PDB entry 8XTY | electron microscopy, 2.70 A resolution | chain A

== Chain A ==
Name: Vesicular acetylcholine transporter, Green fluorescent protein, antibody
From: Homo sapiens
Notes: engineered mutation(s): S30R,Y39N,F64L,S65T,Q80R,F99S,N105T,Y145F,M153T,V163A,I171V,A206V
UniProt: chimeric construct of Q16572, P42212: residues -227 to -202 from Q16572 (VACHT_HUMAN) positions 1-26 (UniProt number = residue number + 228); residues -201 to 26 from P42212 positions 2-229 (UniProt number = residue number + 203); residues 27-476 from Q16572 (VACHT_HUMAN) positions 27-476 (same numbers)
Sequence (851 residues; each row starts with the number of its first residue; numbers below 1 keep their minus sign (Met-227 is residue -227)):
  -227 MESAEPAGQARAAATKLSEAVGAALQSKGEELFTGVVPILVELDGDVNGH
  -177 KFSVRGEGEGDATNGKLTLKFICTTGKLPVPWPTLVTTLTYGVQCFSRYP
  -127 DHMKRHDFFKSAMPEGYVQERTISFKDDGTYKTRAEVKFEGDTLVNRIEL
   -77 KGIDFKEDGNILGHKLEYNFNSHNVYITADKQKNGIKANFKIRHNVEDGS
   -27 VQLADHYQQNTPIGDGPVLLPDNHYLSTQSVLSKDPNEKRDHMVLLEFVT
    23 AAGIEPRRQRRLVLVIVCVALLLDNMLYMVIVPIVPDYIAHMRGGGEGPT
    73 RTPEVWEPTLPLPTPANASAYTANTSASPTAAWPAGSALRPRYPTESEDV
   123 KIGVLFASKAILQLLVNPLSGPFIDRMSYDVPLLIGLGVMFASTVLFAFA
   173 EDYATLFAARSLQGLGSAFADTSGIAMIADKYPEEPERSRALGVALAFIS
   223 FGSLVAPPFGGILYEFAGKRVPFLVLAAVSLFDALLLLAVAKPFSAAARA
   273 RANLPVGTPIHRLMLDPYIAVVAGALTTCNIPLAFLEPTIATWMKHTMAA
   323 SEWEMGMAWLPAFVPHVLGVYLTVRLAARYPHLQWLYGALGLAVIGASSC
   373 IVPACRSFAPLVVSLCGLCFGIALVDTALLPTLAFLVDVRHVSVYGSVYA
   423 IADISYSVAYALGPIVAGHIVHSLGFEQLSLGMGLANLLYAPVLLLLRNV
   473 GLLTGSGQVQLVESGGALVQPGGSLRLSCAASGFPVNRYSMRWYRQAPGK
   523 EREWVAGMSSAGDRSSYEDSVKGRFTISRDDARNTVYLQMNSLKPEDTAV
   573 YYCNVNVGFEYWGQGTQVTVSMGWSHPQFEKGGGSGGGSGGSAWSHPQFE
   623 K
Disordered / not traced: -227 to 29, 63-119, 269-276, 477-623
Differences from the reference sequence: conflict Arg-173 (Ser30 in P42212), Asn-164 (Tyr39 in P42212), Leu-139 (Phe64 in P42212), Thr-138 (Ser65 in P42212), Arg-123 (Gln80 in P42212), Ser-104 (Phe99 in P42212), Thr-98 (Asn105 in P42212), Phe-58 (Tyr145 in P42212), Thr-50 (Met153 in P42212), Ala-40 (Val163 in P42212), Val-32 (Ile171 in P42212), Val3 (Ala206 in P42212)
Ligand contacts: vesamicol (A1LWL): Leu218, Ile221, Ser222, Ser225, Leu226, Leu298, Asn302, Leu305, His338, Cys391, Ile394, Asp398, Ala424, Asp425, Tyr428
Curated features (UniProtKB/Swiss-Prot):
  - modified residue: Tyr-137 (Z: -2,3-didehydrotyrosine)
  - site (Important for transporter activity): Asp193, Asp398
  - glycosylation (N-linked (GlcNAc...) asparagine): Asn89, Asn96

== Overview ==
Bound to chain A: vesamicol.
Chain A is Vesicular acetylcholine transporter, Green fluorescent protein, antibody (Homo sapiens); the
structure, Structure of human VAChT in complex with vesamicol, was determined by electron microscopy,
deposited together with 8XTW and 8XTX.
